PDB entry 3TMH | X-ray diffraction, 3.80 A resolution | chains A and D of the 10 polymer chains in the assembly

# Chain A
Molecule: Na(+)/H(+) exchange regulatory cofactor NHE-RF3
Source organism: Homo sapiens
UniProt: Q5T2W1 (NHRF3_HUMAN); residue numbers follow UniProt; this construct covers 375-459
Amino-acid sequence (87 residues; numbered 373 to 459; the number before each row is that of its first residue):
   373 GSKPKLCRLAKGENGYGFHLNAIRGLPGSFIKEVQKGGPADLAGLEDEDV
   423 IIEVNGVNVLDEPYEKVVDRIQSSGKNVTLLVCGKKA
Unresolved in the structure: 373-374, 457-459
Differences from the reference sequence: expression tag (373-374)
UniProt features mapped onto this chain:
  - modified residue: Thr-451 (Phosphothreonine)

# Chain D
Molecule: A-kinase anchor protein 10, mitochondrial
Source organism: Homo sapiens
Notes: fragment: A-kinase binding domain (AKB)
UniProt: O43572 (AKA10_HUMAN); residues 623-662 here = UniProt positions 623-662
Amino-acid sequence (45 residues; each row starts with the number of its first residue):
   618 GSPEFVQGNTDEAQEELAWKIAKMIVSDVMQQAQYDQPLEKSTKL
Unresolved in the structure: 618-634
Differences from the reference sequence: expression tag (618-622)
UniProt features mapped onto this chain:
  - region: Leu-634 to Asp-645, Met-647 (PKA-RII subunit binding)

# How chain A and chain D interact
Contacting residue pairs (26; chain A residue first):
  Gly-387(A) / Leu-662(D)
  Tyr-388(A) / Leu-662(D)  hydrogen bond (backbone-backbone)
  Gly-389(A) / Leu-662(D)  hydrogen bond (backbone-backbone)
  Phe-390(A) / Lys-661(D)
  Phe-390(A) / Leu-662(D)  hydrogen bond (backbone-backbone)
  His-391(A) / Ser-659(D)
  His-391(A) / Thr-660(D)
  His-391(A) / Lys-661(D)  hydrogen bond (side chain-backbone)
  Leu-392(A) / Lys-658(D)
  Leu-392(A) / Ser-659(D)  hydrogen bond (backbone-side chain)
  Leu-392(A) / Thr-660(D)  hydrogen bond (backbone-backbone)
  Leu-392(A) / Leu-662(D)  hydrophobic
  Asn-393(A) / Glu-657(D)
  Asn-393(A) / Lys-658(D)
  Asn-393(A) / Ser-659(D)  hydrogen bond
  Ala-394(A) / Glu-657(D)
  Ala-394(A) / Lys-658(D)  hydrogen bond (backbone-backbone)
  Arg-396(A) / Leu-656(D)
  Phe-402(A) / Glu-657(D)
  Tyr-436(A) / Lys-658(D)  hydrogen bond (side chain-backbone)
  Tyr-436(A) / Ser-659(D)
  Tyr-436(A) / Thr-660(D)  hydrogen bond
  Glu-437(A) / Lys-658(D)  salt bridge
  Val-440(A) / Thr-660(D)
  Ile-443(A) / Leu-662(D)  hydrophobic
  Gln-444(A) / Leu-662(D)
Interface residues without a listed pair, chain A (18 interface residues in all): Asn-386, Ile-395, Lys-404
Interface residues without a listed pair, chain D (8 interface residues in all): Pro-655

# Overview
18 residues of chain A face 8 of chain D across their interface, with 10 hydrogen bonds and 1 salt bridge.
Polar pairs include Glu-437(A)/Lys-658(D), Gly-389(A)/Leu-662(D) and His-391(A)/Lys-661(D).
Chain A is Na(+)/H(+) exchange regulatory cofactor NHE-RF3 and chain D is A-kinase anchor protein 10,
mitochondrial, both from Homo sapiens; the structure, Crystal structure of dual-specific A-kinase anchoring
protein 2 in complex with cAMP-dependent protein kinase A type ..., was determined by X-ray diffraction.
